9H5B - chains BI and BE of the 4 polymer chains in the assembly; structure by electron microscopy, 3.60 A resolution.

Chain BI:
Name: Tail fiber protein of Haloferax tailed virus 1 gp42
Source organism: Haloferax tailed virus 1
UniProtKB: A0A410N721 (A0A410N721_HFTV1); numbering as in UniProt (aligned over 1-443)
Chain sequence (443 residues; numbered 1 to 443; the number before each row is that of its first residue):
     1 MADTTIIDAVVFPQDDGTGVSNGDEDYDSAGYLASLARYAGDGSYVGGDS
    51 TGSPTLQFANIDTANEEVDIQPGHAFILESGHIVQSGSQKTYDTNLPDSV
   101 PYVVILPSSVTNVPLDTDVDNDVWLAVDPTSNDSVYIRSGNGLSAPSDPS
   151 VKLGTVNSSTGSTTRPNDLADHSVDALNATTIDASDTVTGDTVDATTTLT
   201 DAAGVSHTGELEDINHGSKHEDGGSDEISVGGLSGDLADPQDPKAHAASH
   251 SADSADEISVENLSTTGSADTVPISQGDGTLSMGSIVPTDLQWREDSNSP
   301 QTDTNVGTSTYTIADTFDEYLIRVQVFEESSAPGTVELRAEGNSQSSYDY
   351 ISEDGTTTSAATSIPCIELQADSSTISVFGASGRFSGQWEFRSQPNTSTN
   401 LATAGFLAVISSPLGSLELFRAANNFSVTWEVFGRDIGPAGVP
Not modelled in the structure: 1
Ion coordination: Mg2+ site 1: Val11, Asp26, Asn132; Mg2+ site 2: Asn22, Glu25 (shared with Ser16(BE) of chain BE); Zn2+ site 1: His216, His220 (shared with 2 residues of chain BG; 2 residues of chain BH); Zn2+ site 2: His246, His250 (shared with 2 residues of chain BG; 2 residues of chain BH)

Chain BE:
Name: Baseplate hub
Source organism: Haloferax tailed virus 1
UniProtKB: A0A410N6T6 (A0A410N6T6_HFTV1); numbering as in UniProt (aligned over 1-954)
Chain sequence (954 residues; numbered 1 to 954; the number before each row is that of its first residue):
     1 MPQLGDSKLGESQLGSPGTLKQGVEWTVVVDGEEQNNVWDVQVVDTANPF
    51 GDYAVFKMDDRGGQAFEAYPRGTRVEAYVSEGTEPLDNRFTGYVVERREN
   101 EQQGADVLEVEAYSFDQFLRRNTVTNDQTGNTISQALADIIQTDTPVRFN
   151 AANITVGDDQELTRSYQGDPVENALRDFAFKSTNEDFGVGDDLEFFFQPR
   201 ETVHIDRGVDNTQWFRYDIPELGKEAINEVEVWFDDGEESVIVDDGTDKL
   251 DLQDSLGLPSPGTQRKELQRPLVTDISDAEDIGRKYLAFRNSTLSGTVTT
   301 YGLYDAEPGDTIDITIDPRGIDEEFVIAAIEYRWGVDETILTVVEKRGDV
   351 DDILSELSESVQRIEMQGANRDAPKNRITTTNAAAIVSVDVDAGGTSADA
   401 DRFVNDGRNAVRDAWTGAGNPDIANIVVGDDNSGLSRTNTTLGNQTDSVS
   451 VTESLPSAKVVEYSATLTQSGVEEIGLETSTGTLLTRATFETPVDLSSDT
   501 VTVTLTVSNDDSVSRGVMTNDGQTAVRDVLADNSPTLPTDYGYGDDSTAV
   551 AETDTTLGNELANTSLEEILIQSASSVSAWNTILGTLASTYPLVVSSSGI
   601 RPAQTAWTTESDNLAQSGTALVTVGDYSNGEAEGLDSPGDTLELSFTPEH
   651 DIPGEEFALWCRIETDLGGTDPGPEITVTLDIDGDTYSWVPIGTNTALGL
   701 NWYDLANNTFGGSSTYPDTDIPEGSTVTLSIEATSSSVSGQGHAVDVMAP
   751 LDALTRVTGGSDATSAYTFDNNNGGSGGYLDGPELYPDQLILSLETATTR
   801 RNVSEARFTLTANDTSGNFYVELANDGSTFNRVNNATSGSVTFASPDTNV
   851 DTNISLNRYGSRSTATPQTGFNAQEIDNWELYADIDAVLPDDIGVTLSRA
   901 IIPPNTSGIVGQTVREAGLKSGSTLLTRHILAEFLLDTDQRLASSESTRF
   951 TSDN
Not modelled in the structure: 1, 18-954
Ion coordination: Mg2+ site 1: Glu11 (shared with 3 residues of chain BH); Mg2+ site 2: Ser16 (shared with Asn22(BI), Glu25(BI) of chain BI)

Chain BI / chain BE interface:
Residue-residue contacts - 19 pairs, chain BI then chain BE:
  Gln14(BI) with Leu14(BE)
  Asp16(BI) with Ser16(BE), hydrogen bond
  Asn22(BI) with Ser16(BE); Pro17(BE), hydrogen bond (side chain-backbone)
  Gly23(BI) with Gln13(BE), hydrogen bond (backbone-side chain)
  Glu25(BI) with Gln13(BE), hydrogen bond (backbone-side chain); Gly15(BE), hydrogen bond (side chain-backbone); Ser16(BE), hydrogen bond (side chain-backbone)
  Asp26(BI) with Gln13(BE); Leu14(BE)
  Tyr27(BI) with Ser12(BE); Gln13(BE)
  Asp28(BI) with Leu9(BE); Gly10(BE); Ser12(BE), hydrogen bond (backbone-backbone)
  Leu33(BI) with Leu9(BE), hydrophobic
  Lys90(BI) with Ser16(BE)
  Tyr92(BI) with Gly15(BE); Ser16(BE)
Also at the interface, not in a pair above, chain BI (16 interface residues in all): Pro13, Asp15, Ala30, Gln85, Ser88
Also at the interface, not in a pair above, chain BE (10 interface residues in all): Gln3, Glu11

Overview:
Chain BI and chain BE form an interface of 16 and 10 residues respectively; the contacts include 7 hydrogen
bonds. Polar contacts include Asp16(BI)-Ser16(BE), Asn22(BI)-Pro17(BE) and Gly23(BI)-Gln13(BE). The Zn2+ site
1 is built by His216(BI) and His220(BI).
Here chain BI is Tail fiber protein of Haloferax tailed virus 1 gp42 and chain BE is Baseplate hub, both from
Haloferax tailed virus 1. Entry 9H5B (Tail fibre of Haloferax tailed virus 1) was determined by electron
microscopy, deposited together with 8QPG, 8QPQ, 8QQN, 8QSI, 8QSY, 9FKB, 9H4P and 9H7V.
